PDB entry 5VY8 | electron microscopy, 5.60 A resolution (low resolution: residue-level contacts below are approximate; hydrogen-bond / salt-bridge calls are withheld) | chains A and F of the 6 polymer chains in the assembly

== Chain A (and F) ==
Protein: Heat shock protein 104
Source organism: Saccharomyces cerevisiae (strain ATCC 204508 / S288c)
Notes: chain F of this document is another copy of the same molecule, construct and numbering; everything in this record applies to it too
Reference sequence: P31539 (HS104_YEAST); the author numbering skips numbers that UniProt does not, so the offset changes along the chain: 1-859 = UniProt 1-859; 862-910 = UniProt 860-908
Chain sequence (908 residues; numbered 1 to 910; 2 numbers in that range are skipped by the numbering (no residue carries them; nothing is unmodelled there); the number before each row is that of its first residue):
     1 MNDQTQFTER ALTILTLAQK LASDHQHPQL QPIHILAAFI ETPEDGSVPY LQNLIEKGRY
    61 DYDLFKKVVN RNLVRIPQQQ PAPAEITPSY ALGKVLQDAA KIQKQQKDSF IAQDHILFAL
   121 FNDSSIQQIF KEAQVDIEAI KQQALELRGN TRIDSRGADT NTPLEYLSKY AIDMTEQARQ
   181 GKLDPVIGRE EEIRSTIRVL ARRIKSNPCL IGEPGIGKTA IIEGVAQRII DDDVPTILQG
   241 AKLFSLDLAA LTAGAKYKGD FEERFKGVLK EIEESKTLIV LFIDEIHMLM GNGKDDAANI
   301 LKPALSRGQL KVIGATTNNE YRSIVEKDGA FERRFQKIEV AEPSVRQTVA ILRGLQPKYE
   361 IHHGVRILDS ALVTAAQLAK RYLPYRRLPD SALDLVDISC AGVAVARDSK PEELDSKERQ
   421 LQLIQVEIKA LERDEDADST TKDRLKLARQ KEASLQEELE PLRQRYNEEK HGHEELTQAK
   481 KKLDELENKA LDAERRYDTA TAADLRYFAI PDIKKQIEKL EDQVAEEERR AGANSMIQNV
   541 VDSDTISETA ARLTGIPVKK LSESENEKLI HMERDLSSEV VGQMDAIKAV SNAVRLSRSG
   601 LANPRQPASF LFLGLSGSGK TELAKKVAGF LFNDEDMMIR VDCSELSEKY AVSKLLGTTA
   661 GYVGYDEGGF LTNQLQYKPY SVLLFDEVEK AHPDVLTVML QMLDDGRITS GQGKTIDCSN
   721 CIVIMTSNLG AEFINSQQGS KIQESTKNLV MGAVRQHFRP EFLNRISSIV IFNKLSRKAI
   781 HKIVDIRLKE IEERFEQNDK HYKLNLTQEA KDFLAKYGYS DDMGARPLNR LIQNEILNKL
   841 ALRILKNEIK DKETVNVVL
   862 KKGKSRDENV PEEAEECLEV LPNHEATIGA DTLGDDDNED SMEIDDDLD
Not modelled in the structure: 1-165, 410-537, 862-873, 885-910
Covalent attachments: covalent link Lys568-Met572
Ligand contacts:
  - ADP (adenosine-5'-diphosphate), molecule 1: Asp184, Pro185, Val186, Ile187, Glu213, Pro214, Gly215, Ile216, Gly217, Lys218, Thr219, Ala220, Thr317, Ile351, Leu355, Pro389, Asp390, Leu393
  - ADP, molecule 2: Ser578, Glu579, Val580, Val581, Leu615, Ser616, Gly617, Ser618, Gly619, Lys620, Thr621, Glu622, Leu775, Ile783, Ile786, Ala825, Arg826, Asn829
From the paper describing this entry:
  - mutagenesis - N728A (Kd 33nM): increased binding to ATP
  - mutagenesis - T317A (Kd > 2muM): unchanged binding to ATP
  - mutagenesis - T317A (Kd 1.4muM): decreased binding to ATPgammaS
  - mutagenesis - N728A (Kd 16-20nM): unchanged binding to ATPgammaS

== Interface between chain A and chain F ==
Residue-residue contacts (29):
  Glu645(A) - Lys266(F)
  Lys690(A) - Asp296(F)
  Tyr817(A) - Ile204(F)
  Ser820(A) - Arg307(F)
  Asp822(A) - Arg307(F)
  Asp822(A) - Arg334(F)
  Met823(A) - Pro303(F)
  Met823(A) - Ala304(F)
  Arg826(A) - Ala304(F)
  Arg826(A) - Arg307(F)
  Arg826(A) - Gly308(F)
  Pro827(A) - Arg307(F)
  Arg830(A) - Glu273(F)
  Arg830(A) - Gly308(F)
  Arg830(A) - Gln309(F)
  Asn834(A) - Gln309(F)
  Glu835(A) - Arg203(F)
  Glu874(A) - Arg198(F)
  Glu874(A) - Ala201(F)
  Glu874(A) - Arg202(F)
  Ala875(A) - Arg202(F)
  Ala875(A) - Arg203(F)
  Ala875(A) - Ile204(F)
  Glu876(A) - Arg203(F)
  Glu877(A) - Pro235(F)
  Glu877(A) - Ile237(F)
  Leu879(A) - Arg203(F)
  Leu879(A) - Thr236(F)
  Leu879(A) - Ile237(F)

== Overview ==
The interface between chain A and chain F involves 16 residues on one side and 17 on the other. Bound to chain
A: ADP. From the paper: N728A of chain A increases binding to ATP; T317A of chain A reduces binding to
ATPgammaS.
Both chains are Heat shock protein 104 (Saccharomyces cerevisiae (strain ATCC 204508 / S288c)). Entry 5VY8 (S.
cerevisiae Hsp104-ADP complex) was determined by electron microscopy (same publication as 5VY9, 5VJH and
5VYA).
